6UTK - chains D and T of the 6 polymer chains in the assembly; structure by X-ray diffraction, 3.80 A resolution.

[Chain D]
Name: 35O22 Fab Heavy Chain
From: Homo sapiens
Notes: antibody fragment or engineered binder
Amino-acid sequence (243 residues; row label = number of the first residue in the row; a row labelled like 72A-72H holds insertion residues (72A, then the next letters in order)):
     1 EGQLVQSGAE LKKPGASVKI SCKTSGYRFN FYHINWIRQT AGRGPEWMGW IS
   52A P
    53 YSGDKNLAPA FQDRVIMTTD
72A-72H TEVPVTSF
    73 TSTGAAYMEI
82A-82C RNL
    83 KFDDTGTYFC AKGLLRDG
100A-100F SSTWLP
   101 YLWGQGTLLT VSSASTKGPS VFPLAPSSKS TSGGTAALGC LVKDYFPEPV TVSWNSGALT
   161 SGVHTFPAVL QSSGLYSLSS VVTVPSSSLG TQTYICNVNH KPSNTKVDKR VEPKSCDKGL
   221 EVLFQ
Unresolved in the structure: 223-225
Disulfides: Cys22-Cys92, Cys140-Cys196
Ligand contacts: N-acetylglucosamine (NAG; 2-acetamido-2-deoxy-beta-D-glucopyranose): Tyr32, Lys94, Gly95, Leu96, Leu97, Tyr101

[Chain T]
Name: Envelope glycoprotein gp41
From: Human immunodeficiency virus 1
Notes: fragment: linker
UniProtKB: Q2N0S9 (Q2N0S9_9HIV1); residues 512-664 here correspond to UniProt positions 511-663 (UniProt number = residue number - 1)
Amino-acid sequence (140 residues; each row starts with the number of its first residue; note: 21 numbers in that range are skipped by the numbering (no residue carries them; nothing is unmodelled there); a row labelled like 547A-547H holds insertion residues (547A, then the next letters in order)):
   512 AVGIGAVFLG FLGAAGSTMG AASMTLTVQA RNLLSG
547A-547H NPDWLPDM
   569 TVWGIKQLQA RVLAVERYLR DQQLLGIWGC SGKLICCTNV PWNSSWSNRN LSEIWDNMTW
   629 LQWDKEISNY TQIIYGLLEE SQNQQEKNEQ DLLALD
Unresolved in the structure: 512-517
Disulfides: Cys598-Cys604
Covalent attachments: N-acetylglucosamine (NAG) linked to Asn611, Asn618, Asn625, Asn637
Construct notes: linker (547A-547H); conflict Cys605 (Thr604 in Q2N0S9)

[How chain D and chain T interact]
Pairs across the interface (10):
  Tyr32(D) - Asn625(T)  hydrogen bond
  Phe72H(D) - Leu629(T)  hydrophobic
  Phe72H(D) - Gln630(T)
  Leu96(D) - Asn625(T)
  Leu97(D) - Asp624(T)
  Arg98(D) - Gly527(T)  hydrogen bond (side chain-backbone)
  Arg98(D) - Asp624(T)  hydrogen bond (backbone-backbone)
  Arg98(D) - Asn625(T)
  Arg98(D) - Thr627(T)
  Asp99(D) - Asp624(T)  hydrogen bond (backbone-backbone)
Also at the interface, not in a pair above, chain D (7 interface residues in all): Phe31
Also at the interface, not in a pair above, chain T (8 interface residues in all): Thr529, Ser620

[Summary]
7 residues of chain D face 8 of chain T across their interface; the contacts include 4 hydrogen bonds. Polar
pairs include Tyr32(D)-Asn625(T), Arg98(D)-Gly527(T) and Arg98(D)-Asp624(T). Ligands of chain D:
N-acetylglucosamine. N-acetylglucosamine is covalently linked to Asn611(T), Asn618(T), Asn625(T) and
Asn637(T).
Chain D is 35O22 Fab Heavy Chain (Homo sapiens) and chain T is Envelope glycoprotein gp41 (Human
immunodeficiency virus 1); the structure, Crystal structure of 438-B11 Fab in complex with an uncleaved
prefusion optimized (UFO) soluble BG505 trimer ..., was determined by X-ray diffraction, deposited together
with 6UUH, 6UUL, 6UUM and 6V6W.
